PDB entry 7BFI | X-ray diffraction, 2.44 A resolution | chains B and G of the 5 polymer chains in the assembly

# Chain B
Name: Collagen-binding protein
Organism: Canis lupus familiaris
UniProt: E2RHY7 (E2RHY7_CANLF); numbering as in UniProt (aligned over 35-418)
Amino-acid sequence (393 residues; each row starts with the number of its first residue):
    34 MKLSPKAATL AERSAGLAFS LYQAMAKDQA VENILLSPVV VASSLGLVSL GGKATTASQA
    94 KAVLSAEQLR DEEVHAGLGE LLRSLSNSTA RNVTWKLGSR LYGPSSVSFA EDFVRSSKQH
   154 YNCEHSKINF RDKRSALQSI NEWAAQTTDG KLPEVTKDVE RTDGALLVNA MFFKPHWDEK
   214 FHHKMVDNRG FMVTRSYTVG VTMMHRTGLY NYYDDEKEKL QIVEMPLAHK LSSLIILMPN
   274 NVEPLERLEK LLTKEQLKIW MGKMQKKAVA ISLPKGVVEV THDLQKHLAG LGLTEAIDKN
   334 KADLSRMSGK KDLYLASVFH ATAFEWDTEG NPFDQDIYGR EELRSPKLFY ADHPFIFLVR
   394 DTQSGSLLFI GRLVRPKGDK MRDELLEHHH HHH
Disordered / not traced: 34-35, 367-375, 414-426
Sequence notes: initiating methionine (34); engineered mutation Asn273 (His in E2RHY7), Asn274 (His in E2RHY7); expression tag (419-426)

# Chain G
Name: 15R8 collagen model peptide
Amino-acid sequence (17 residues; each row starts with the number of its first residue; numbering starts at 0):
     0 XPPGPPGPRG PPGPPGX
Disordered / not traced: 14-16
Modified positions: ACE (acetyl group) at position 0; NH2 (amino group) at position 16

# Interface between chain B and chain G
Contacting residue pairs (17):
  Met218(B) with Pro2(G); Gly3(G); Pro4(G)
  Arg222(B) with Pro4(G); Pro5(G), hydrogen bond (side chain-backbone); Gly6(G), hydrogen bond (side chain-backbone); Pro7(G)
  Met225(B) with Arg8(G)
  His238(B) with Pro4(G); Pro5(G)
  Asn274(B) with Arg8(G), hydrogen bond
  Ser305(B) with Pro5(G)
  Tyr383(B) with Gly6(G); Pro7(G); Arg8(G)
  Asp385(B) with Arg8(G), salt bridge
  His386(B) with Arg8(G)
Other interface residues (no listed pair), chain B (13 interface residues in all): Asp220, Asn273, Ala303, Leu381

# Overview
The interface between chain B and chain G involves 13 residues on one side and 7 on the other, with 3 hydrogen
bonds and 1 salt bridge. Polar pairs include Asp385(B)-Arg8(G), Arg222(B)-Pro5(G) and Arg222(B)-Gly6(G).
Here chain B is Collagen-binding protein (Canis lupus familiaris) and chain G is 15R8 collagen model peptide.
Entry 7BFI (A double-histidine mutant of HSP47 slows down client release at low pH) was determined by X-ray
diffraction together with 7BDU and 7BEE from the same study.
